Entry 1YQK (X-ray diffraction, 2.50 A resolution); this record covers chains B and A of the 3 polymer chains in the assembly.

== Chain B ==
Molecule: 11-nt DNA strand
Sequence (11 nucleotides; numbered 1 to 11; the number before each row is that of its first residue):
     1 GGTAGACCTG G

== Chain A ==
Molecule: N-glycosylase/DNA lyase
Source organism: Homo sapiens
Notes: EC 3.2.2.-; fragment: 8-oxoguanine DNA glycosylase
UniProt: O15527 (OGG1_HUMAN); residues 12-327 here = UniProt positions 12-327
Sequence (319 residues; each row starts with the number of its first residue):
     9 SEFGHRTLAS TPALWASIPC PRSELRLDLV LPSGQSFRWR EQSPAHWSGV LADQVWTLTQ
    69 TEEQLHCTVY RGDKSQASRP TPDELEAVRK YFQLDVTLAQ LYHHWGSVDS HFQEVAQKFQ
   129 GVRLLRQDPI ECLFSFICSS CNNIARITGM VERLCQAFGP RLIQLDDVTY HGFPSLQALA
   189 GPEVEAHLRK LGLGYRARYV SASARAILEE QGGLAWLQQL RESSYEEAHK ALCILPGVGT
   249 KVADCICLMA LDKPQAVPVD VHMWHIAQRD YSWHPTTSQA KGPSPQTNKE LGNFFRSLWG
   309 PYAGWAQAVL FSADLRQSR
Unresolved in the structure: 80-82, 324-327
Sequence notes: cloning artifact (9-11); engineered mutation Cys149 (Asn in O15527)
Metal / ion sites: Ca2+: Cys241, Leu243, Val246 (shared with 1 residue of chain C)
UniProt features mapped onto this chain:
  - active site: Lys249 (Schiff-base intermediate with DNA)
  - binding site (DNA): Arg154, Arg204, His270, Gln287
  - binding site (8-oxoguanine): Pro266, Asp268, Gln315, Phe319
  - natural variant: Gly12 (G12E: Found in a kidney cancer sample), Arg46 (R46Q: Found in a clear cell renal cell carcinoma sample), Ala85 (A85S: Found in a lung cancer sample), Arg131 (R131Q: Found in a lung cancer sample), Arg154 (R154H: Found in a gastric cancer sample), Ser232 (S232T: Found in a kidney cancer sample)
  - mutagenesis: Lys249 (K249Q: Loss of activity), Asp268 (D268E/Q: No effect on activity; D268N: Decreases activity about 65-fold)
Reported in the primary citation:
  - binding site for the 11-nt DNA strand (chain B): Cys149
  - binding site for the 9-nt DNA strand: Gly245, Lys249, Val250, His270, Phe319
  - catalytic residues: Lys249 (citing earlier work)
  - conformationally variable residues: His270, Gln315, Phe319
  - specificity-determining residues: Gly42 (from molecular simulation)

== Chain B / chain A interface ==
Residue-residue contacts (8; chain B residue first):
  DT3(B) with Ala288(A), phosphate contact; Ser292(A), phosphate contact
  DC7(B) with Tyr203(A), base contact
  DC8(B) with Cys149(A), base contact; Arg197(A), salt bridge to the phosphate; Gly202(A), sugar contact; Tyr203(A), hydrogen bond to the sugar; Arg204(A), hydrogen bond to the base
Other interface residues (no listed pair), chain B (4 interface residues in all): DT9
Other interface residues (no listed pair), chain A (9 interface residues in all): Gly200, Pro293

== Overview ==
4 residues of chain B and 9 residues of chain A are in contact; the contacts include 2 hydrogen bonds and 1
salt bridge. Polar contacts include DC8(B)-Arg204(A), DC8(B)-Tyr203(A) and DC8(B)-Arg197(A). The paper reports
the catalytic residue Lys249(A); a binding site for the 9-nt DNA strand at Gly245(A), Lys249(A) and Val250(A)
among others.
Chain B is an 11-nt DNA strand and chain A is N-glycosylase/DNA lyase (Homo sapiens); the structure, Human
8-oxoguanine glycosylase crosslinked with guanine containing DNA, was determined by X-ray diffraction together
with 1YQL, 1YQM and 1YQR from the same study.
